3WPE - chains A and C; structure by X-ray diffraction, 2.38 A resolution.

[Chain A]
Protein: Toll-like receptor 9
Organism: Bos taurus
Notes: fragment: Extracellular domain
UniProt: Q5I2M5 (TLR9_BOVIN); residue numbers follow UniProt; this construct covers 25-815
Chain sequence (801 residues; row label = number of the first residue in the row):
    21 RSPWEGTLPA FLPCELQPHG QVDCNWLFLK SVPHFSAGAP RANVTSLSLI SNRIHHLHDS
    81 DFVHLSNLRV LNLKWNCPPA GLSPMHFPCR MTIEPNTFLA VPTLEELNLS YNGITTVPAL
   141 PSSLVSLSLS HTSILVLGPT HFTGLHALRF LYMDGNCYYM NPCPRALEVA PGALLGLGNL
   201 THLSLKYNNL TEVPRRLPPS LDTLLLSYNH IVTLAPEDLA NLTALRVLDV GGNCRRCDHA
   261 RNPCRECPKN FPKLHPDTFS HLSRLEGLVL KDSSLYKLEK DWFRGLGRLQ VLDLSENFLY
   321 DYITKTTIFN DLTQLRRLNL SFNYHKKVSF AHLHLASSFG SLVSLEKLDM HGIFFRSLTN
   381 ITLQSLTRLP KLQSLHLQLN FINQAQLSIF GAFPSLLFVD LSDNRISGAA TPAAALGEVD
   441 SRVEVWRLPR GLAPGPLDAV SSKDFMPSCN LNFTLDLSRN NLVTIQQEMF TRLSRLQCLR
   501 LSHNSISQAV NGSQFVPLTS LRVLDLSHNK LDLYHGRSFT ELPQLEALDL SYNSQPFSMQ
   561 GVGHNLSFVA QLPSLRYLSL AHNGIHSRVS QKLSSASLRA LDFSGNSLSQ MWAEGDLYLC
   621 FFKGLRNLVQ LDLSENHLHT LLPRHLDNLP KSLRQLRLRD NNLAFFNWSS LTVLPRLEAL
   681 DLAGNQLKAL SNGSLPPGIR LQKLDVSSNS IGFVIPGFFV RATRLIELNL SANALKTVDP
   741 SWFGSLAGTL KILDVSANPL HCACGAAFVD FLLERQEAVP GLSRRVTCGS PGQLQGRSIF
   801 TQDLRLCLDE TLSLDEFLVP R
Unresolved in the structure: 21-28, 428-467, 745-746, 764-766, 781-785, 793-821
Construct notes: expression tag (21-24, 816-821)
UniProt features mapped onto this chain:
  - binding site (DNA): Trp46 to Lys50, Ser71 to His76, Tyr131, Tyr178 to Met180, Tyr207, Arg261
  - lipidation (S-palmitoyl cysteine): Cys257, Cys264
  - glycosylation (N-linked (GlcNAc...) asparagine): Asn63, Asn128, Asn199, Asn209, Asn241, Asn339, Asn380, Asn472, Asn511, Asn565, Asn667, Asn692, Asn729
Cystine bridges: Cys34-Cys44, Cys97-Cys109, Cys177-Cys183, Cys254-Cys267, Cys257-Cys264, Cys469-Cys498, Cys762-Cys788

[Chain C]
Molecule: 12-nt DNA strand
Sequence (12 nucleotides; row label = number of the first residue in the row):
     1 CATGACGTTC CT
Unresolved in the structure: 1-3, 10-12

[Interface between chain A and chain C]
Contacting residue pairs - 23 pairs, chain A then chain C:
  Trp46(A) - DG7(C)  base contact
  Trp46(A) - DT8(C)  stacking on the base
  Trp46(A) - DT9(C)  base contact
  Phe48(A) - DG7(C)  base contact
  Lys50(A) - DA5(C)  salt bridge to the phosphate
  Ser71(A) - DG7(C)  base contact
  Ser71(A) - DT9(C)  hydrogen bond to the base
  Asn72(A) - DG7(C)  base contact
  Arg73(A) - DA5(C)  salt bridge to the phosphate
  Arg73(A) - DC6(C)  salt bridge to the phosphate
  Arg73(A) - DG7(C)  hydrogen bond to the base
  His75(A) - DG4(C)  salt bridge to the phosphate
  His76(A) - DG4(C)  salt bridge to the phosphate
  Trp95(A) - DG7(C)  hydrogen bond to the base
  Trp95(A) - DT9(C)  stacking on the base
  Ser103(A) - DC6(C)  hydrogen bond to the base
  Pro104(A) - DC6(C)  base contact
  Pro104(A) - DG7(C)  sugar contact
  Pro104(A) - DT9(C)  base contact
  Met105(A) - DC6(C)  hydrogen bond to the base
  Phe107(A) - DA5(C)  stacking on the base
  Phe107(A) - DC6(C)  base contact
  Pro108(A) - DA5(C)  base contact
Other interface residues (no listed pair), chain A (15 interface residues in all): Pro98

[Overview]
15 residues of chain A face 6 of chain C across their interface, with 5 hydrogen bonds, 5 salt bridges and 3
aromatic stacking contacts. Polar contacts include Ser71(A)-DT9(C), Arg73(A)-DG7(C) and Trp95(A)-DG7(C).
Curated annotation (UniProt) lists 17 DNA-binding residues on chain A.
Here chain A is Toll-like receptor 9 (Bos taurus) and chain C is a 12-nt DNA strand. Entry 3WPE (Crystal
structure of bovine TLR9 in complex with agonistic DNA1668_12mer) was determined by X-ray diffraction (same
publication as 3WPC, 3WPD, 3WPH and 3WPI).
